PDB entry 7UZ9 | electron microscopy, 3.50 A resolution | chains H and L of the 9 polymer chains in the assembly

[Chain H]
Protein: M8a-34 Fab heavy chain
Source organism: Mus musculus
Notes: antibody fragment or engineered binder
Chain sequence (235 residues; row label = number of the first residue in the row; note: 8 numbers in that range are skipped by the numbering (no residue carries them; nothing is unmodelled there)):
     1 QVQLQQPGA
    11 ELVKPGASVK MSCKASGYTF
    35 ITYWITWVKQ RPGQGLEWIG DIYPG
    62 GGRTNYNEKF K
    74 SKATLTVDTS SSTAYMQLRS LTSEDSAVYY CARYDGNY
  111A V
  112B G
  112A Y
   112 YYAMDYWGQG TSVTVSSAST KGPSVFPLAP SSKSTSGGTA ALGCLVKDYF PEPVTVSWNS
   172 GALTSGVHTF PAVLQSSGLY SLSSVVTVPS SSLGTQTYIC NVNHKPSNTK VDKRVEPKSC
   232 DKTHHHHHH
Not modelled in the structure: 128-240
Disulfides: Cys23-Cys104

[Chain L]
Protein: M8a-34 Fab light chain
Source organism: Mus musculus
Notes: antibody fragment or engineered binder
Chain sequence (218 residues; numbered 1 to 234; 16 numbers in that range are skipped by the numbering (no residue carries them; nothing is unmodelled there); the number before each row is that of its first residue):
     1 DIVLTQSPVS LAVSLGQRAT ISCRASESVD F
    34 YGNSFIYWYQ QKPGQAPKLL IYRA
    65 SNLESGIP
    74 ARFSGSG
    83 SRTDFTLTIH PVEADDVATY YCQQSIE
   114 DPRTFGGGTK LEIKRTVAAP SVFIFPPSDE QLKSGTASVV CLLNNFYPRE AKVQWKVDNA
   174 LQSGNSQESV TEQDSKDSTY SLSSTLTLSK ADYEKHKVYA CEVTHQGLSS PVTKSFNRGE
   234 C
Not modelled in the structure: 127-234
Disulfides: Cys23-Cys104

[How chain H and chain L interact]
Residue-residue contacts - 41 pairs, chain H then chain L:
  Thr40(H) - Arg116(L)  hydrogen bond
  Val42(H) - Phe118(L)  hydrophobic
  Gln44(H) - Gln44(L)  hydrogen bond
  Gln44(H) - Tyr103(L)  hydrogen bond
  Gln48(H) - Tyr103(L)  hydrogen bond (backbone-side chain)
  Gly49(H) - Tyr103(L)
  Leu50(H) - Tyr103(L)
  Leu50(H) - Phe118(L)
  Trp52(H) - Pro115(L)  hydrophobic
  Trp52(H) - Arg116(L)
  Asp55(H) - Arg116(L)  salt bridge
  Asn66(H) - Asp114(L)  hydrogen bond
  Asn68(H) - Pro115(L)
  Tyr103(H) - Ala49(L)  hydrophobic
  Tyr111(H) - Phe31(L)
  Tyr111(H) - Asn36(L)  hydrogen bond
  Tyr111(H) - Phe38(L)  hydrophobic
  Tyr111(H) - Arg56(L)  hydrogen bond (backbone-side chain)
  Val111A(H) - Arg56(L)  hydrogen bond (backbone-side chain)
  Tyr112(H) - Phe38(L)  hydrophobic
  Tyr112(H) - Tyr40(L)
  Tyr112(H) - Ser107(L)  hydrogen bond (side chain-backbone)
  Tyr112(H) - Ile108(L)
  Tyr112A(H) - Tyr40(L)  hydrogen bond (backbone-side chain)
  Tyr112A(H) - Tyr55(L)
  Tyr113(H) - Tyr40(L)  hydrogen bond (backbone-side chain)
  Tyr113(H) - Ser107(L)
  Tyr113(H) - Arg116(L)
  Ala114(H) - Tyr40(L)  hydrophobic
  Ala114(H) - Tyr42(L)
  Ala114(H) - Leu52(L)  hydrophobic
  Ala114(H) - Tyr55(L)  hydrophobic
  Met115(H) - Tyr42(L)  hydrogen bond (backbone-side chain)
  Met115(H) - Leu52(L)
  Met115(H) - Gln105(L)
  Met115(H) - Phe118(L)  hydrophobic
  Asp116(H) - Glu68(L)
  Trp118(H) - Tyr42(L)
  Trp118(H) - Ala49(L)  hydrophobic
  Trp118(H) - Pro50(L)
  Gly119(H) - Ala49(L)
Also at the interface, not in a pair above, chain H (23 interface residues in all): Glu51, Gly112B
Also at the interface, not in a pair above, chain L (22 interface residues in all): Tyr34, Gln48

[Overview]
Chain H and chain L form an interface of 23 and 22 residues respectively; the contacts include 12 hydrogen
bonds and 1 salt bridge. Polar contacts include Asp55(H)-Arg116(L), Thr40(H)-Arg116(L) and Gln44(H)-Gln44(L).
Chain H is M8a-34 Fab heavy chain and chain L is M8a-34 Fab light chain, both from Mus musculus; the
structure, Structure of the SARS-CoV-2 S 6P trimer in complex with the mouse antibody Fab fragment, M8a-34,
was determined by electron microscopy together with 7UZ4, 7UZ6, 7UZ7, 7UZ8, 7UZA, 7UZB, 7UZC and 7UZD from the
same study.
